Entry 3G3G (X-ray diffraction, 1.30 A resolution); this record covers chains A and B.

== Chain A (and B) ==
Name: Glutamate receptor, ionotropic kainate 2
Organism: Rattus norvegicus
Notes: chain B of this document is another copy of the same molecule, construct and numbering; everything in this record applies to it too
UniProt: P42260 (GRIK2_RAT); the construct has insertions or renumbered stretches relative to UniProt, so the offset changes along the chain: 2-117 = UniProt 429-544; 120-259 = UniProt 667-806
Chain sequence (259 residues; numbered 1 to 259; the number before each row is that of its first residue):
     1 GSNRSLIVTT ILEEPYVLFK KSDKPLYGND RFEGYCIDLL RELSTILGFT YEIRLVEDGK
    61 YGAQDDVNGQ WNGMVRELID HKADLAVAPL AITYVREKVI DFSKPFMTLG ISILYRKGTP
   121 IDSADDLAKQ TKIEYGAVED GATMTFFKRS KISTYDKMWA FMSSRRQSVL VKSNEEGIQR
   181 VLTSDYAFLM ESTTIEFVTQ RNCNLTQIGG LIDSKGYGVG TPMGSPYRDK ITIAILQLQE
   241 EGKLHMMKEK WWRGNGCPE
Disordered / not traced: 1-2, 254-256, 259 (chain B: 1, 254-256, 258-259)
Differences from the reference sequence: expression tag (1); linker (118-119); engineered mutation Arg149 (Lys696 in P42260)
Cystine bridges: Cys203-Cys257
Bound ions: Na+: Glu97, Ile100, Asp101
Residues lining bound ligands: glutamic acid (GLU): Tyr61, Pro89, Leu90, Ala91, Arg96, Val138, Gly141, Ala142, Thr143, Asn174, Glu191, Tyr217

== Interface between chain A and chain B ==
Contacting residue pairs (40; chain A residue first):
  Ile92(A) - Lys104(B)
  Thr93(A) - Leu236(B)
  Tyr94(A) - Ile233(B)
  Tyr94(A) - Leu236(B)  hydrophobic
  Tyr94(A) - Gln237(B)
  Tyr94(A) - Glu240(B)
  Glu97(A) - Lys104(B)  salt bridge
  Glu97(A) - Thr232(B)
  Glu97(A) - Ile233(B)
  Glu97(A) - Leu236(B)
  Phe102(A) - Lys104(B)  hydrogen bond (backbone-side chain)
  Ser103(A) - Lys104(B)
  Lys104(A) - Ile92(B)
  Lys104(A) - Glu97(B)  salt bridge
  Lys104(A) - Phe102(B)  hydrogen bond (side chain-backbone)
  Lys104(A) - Ser103(B)
  Lys104(A) - Arg228(B)
  Thr108(A) - Thr108(B)
  Phe146(A) - Glu240(B)
  Arg149(A) - Glu240(B)  salt bridge
  Ile152(A) - Glu241(B)
  Asp213(A) - Gln239(B)
  Ser214(A) - Gln239(B)  hydrogen bond (backbone-side chain)
  Arg228(A) - Lys104(B)
  Arg228(A) - Arg228(B)
  Arg228(A) - Asp229(B)  salt bridge
  Asp229(A) - Arg228(B)  salt bridge
  Thr232(A) - Glu97(B)
  Ile233(A) - Tyr94(B)
  Ile233(A) - Glu97(B)
  Leu236(A) - Thr93(B)
  Leu236(A) - Tyr94(B)  hydrophobic
  Leu236(A) - Glu97(B)
  Gln237(A) - Tyr94(B)
  Gln239(A) - Asp213(B)
  Gln239(A) - Ser214(B)  hydrogen bond (side chain-backbone)
  Glu240(A) - Tyr94(B)
  Glu240(A) - Phe146(B)
  Glu240(A) - Arg149(B)  salt bridge
  Glu241(A) - Ile152(B)
Interface residues without a listed pair, chain A (24 interface residues in all): Lys98, Pro105
Interface residues without a listed pair, chain B (24 interface residues in all): Lys98, Pro105

== Overview ==
Chain A and chain B each contribute 24 residues to their interface; the contacts include 4 hydrogen bonds and
6 salt bridges. Among the polar pairs are Glu97(A)-Lys104(B), Arg149(A)-Glu240(B) and Arg228(A)-Asp229(B).
Chain A binds glutamic acid.
Chain A and chain B are both Glutamate receptor, ionotropic kainate 2 (Rattus norvegicus); the structure,
Crystal structure of the GluR6 ligand binding domain dimer K665R mutant with glutamate and NaCl at ..., was
determined by X-ray diffraction together with 3G3F, 3G3H, 3G3I, 3G3J and 3G3K from the same study.
